7SHU - chains E and B of the 3 polymer chains in the assembly; structure by X-ray diffraction, 2.75 A resolution.

Chain E:
Name: omalizumab variant C02 VH
From: Homo sapiens
Amino-acid sequence (123 residues; row label = number of the first residue in the row; numbering starts at 0):
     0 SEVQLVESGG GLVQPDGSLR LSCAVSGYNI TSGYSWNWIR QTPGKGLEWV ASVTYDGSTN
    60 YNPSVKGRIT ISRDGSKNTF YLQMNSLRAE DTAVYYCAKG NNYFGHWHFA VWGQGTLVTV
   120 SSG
Disordered / not traced: 0, 121-122
Disulfide bonds: Cys-22/Cys-96
Covalently attached groups: N-acetylglucosamine (NAG) linked to Asn-28

Chain B:
Name: Immunoglobulin heavy constant epsilon
From: Homo sapiens
UniProtKB: P01854 (IGHE_HUMAN); residues 328-545 here correspond to UniProt positions 209-426 (UniProt number = residue number - 119)
Amino-acid sequence (220 residues; each row starts with the number of its first residue):
   326 GSCADSNPRG VSAYLSRPSP FDLFIRKSPT ITCLVVDLAP SKGTVNLTWS RASGKPVNHS
   386 TRKEEKQRNG TLTVTSTLPV GTRDWIEGET YQCRVTHPHL PRALMRSTTK TSGPRAAPEV
   446 YAFATPEWPG SRDKRTLACL IQNFMPEDIS VQWLHNEVQL PDARHSTTQP RKTKGSGFFV
   506 FSRLEVTRAE WEQKDEFICR AVHEAASPSQ TVQRAVSVNP
Disordered / not traced: 326-335, 362-365, 424-425, 545
Construct notes: expression tag (326-327)
Disulfide bonds: Cys-358/Cys-418, Cys-464/Cys-524
Swiss-Prot annotation at these positions:
  - glycosylation (N-linked (GlcNAc...) asparagine): Asn-371, Asn-383, Asn-394

How chain E and chain B interact:
Residue-residue contacts (27):
  Tyr-27(E) / Glu-412(B)
  Ser-31(E) / Lys-380(B)  hydrogen bond (backbone-side chain)
  Gly-32(E) / Ser-378(B)
  Tyr-33(E) / Ala-377(B)
  Tyr-33(E) / Ser-378(B)  hydrogen bond (backbone-backbone)
  Tyr-33(E) / Gly-413(B)
  Tyr-33(E) / Glu-414(B)
  Tyr-54(E) / Ser-378(B)
  Tyr-54(E) / Gly-379(B)  hydrogen bond (side chain-backbone)
  Tyr-54(E) / Lys-380(B)
  Tyr-54(E) / Pro-381(B)
  Asn-100(E) / Ala-377(B)
  Asn-101(E) / Ser-375(B)  hydrogen bond
  Asn-101(E) / Arg-376(B)  hydrogen bond (side chain-backbone)
  Asn-101(E) / Ala-377(B)  hydrogen bond (backbone-backbone)
  Asn-101(E) / Gly-379(B)
  Asn-101(E) / Gln-417(B)
  Tyr-102(E) / Ser-375(B)
  Tyr-102(E) / Gln-417(B)
  Tyr-102(E) / Met-430(B)
  Phe-103(E) / Thr-373(B)
  Phe-103(E) / Trp-374(B)
  Phe-103(E) / Ser-375(B)  hydrogen bond (backbone-side chain)
  Phe-103(E) / Gln-417(B)
  Phe-103(E) / Arg-419(B)
  Trp-106(E) / Ser-378(B)
  Trp-106(E) / Gly-379(B)
Also at the interface, not in a pair above, chain E (11 interface residues in all): Gly-99
Also at the interface, not in a pair above, chain B (16 interface residues in all): Cys-418

In short:
The interface between chain E and chain B involves 11 residues on one side and 16 on the other; the contacts
include 7 hydrogen bonds. Among the polar pairs are Ser-31(E)/Lys-380(B), Tyr-54(E)/Gly-379(B) and
Asn-101(E)/Ser-375(B). Covalently linked N-acetylglucosamine: at Asn-28(E).
Chain E is omalizumab variant C02 VH and chain B is Immunoglobulin heavy constant epsilon, both from Homo
sapiens; the structure, IgE-Fc in complex with omalizumab variant C02, was determined by X-ray diffraction
together with 7SHZ, 7SHT and 7SHY from the same study.
